Entry 6BS2 (X-ray diffraction, 2.65 A resolution); this record covers chains B and C of the 6 polymer chains in the assembly.

[Chain B]
Molecule: Tubulin beta-2B chain
From: Sus scrofa
UniProt: A0A287AGU7 (A0A287AGU7_PIG); residues 1-445 here = UniProt positions 1-445
Chain sequence (445 residues; numbered 1 to 445; the number before each row is that of its first residue):
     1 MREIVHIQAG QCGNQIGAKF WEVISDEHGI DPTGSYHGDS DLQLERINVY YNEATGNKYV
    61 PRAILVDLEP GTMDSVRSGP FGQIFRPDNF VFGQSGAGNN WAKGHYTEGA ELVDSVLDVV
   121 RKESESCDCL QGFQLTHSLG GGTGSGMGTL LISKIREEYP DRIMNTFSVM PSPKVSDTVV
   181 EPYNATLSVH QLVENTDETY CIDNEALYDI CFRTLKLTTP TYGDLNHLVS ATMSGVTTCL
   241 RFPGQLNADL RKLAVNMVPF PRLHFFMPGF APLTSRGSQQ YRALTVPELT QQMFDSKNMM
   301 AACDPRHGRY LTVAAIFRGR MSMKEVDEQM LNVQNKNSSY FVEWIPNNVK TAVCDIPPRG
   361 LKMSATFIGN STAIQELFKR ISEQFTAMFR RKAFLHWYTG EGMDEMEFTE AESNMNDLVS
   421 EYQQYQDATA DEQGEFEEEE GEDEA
Unresolved in the structure: 1, 429-445
Metal / ion sites: Mg2+: Q11 (together with GDP)
Ligand contacts:
  - E9Y (1-(3,6-dimethyl[1,2]oxazolo[5,4-d]pyrimidin-4-yl)-6-methoxy-1,2,3,4-tetrahydroquinoline): V236, C239, L240, L246, A248, K252, L253, N256, M257, T312, V313, A314, A315, I316, N348, K350, T351, A352
  - GDP (guanosine-5'-diphosphate): A9, G10, Q11, C12, Q15, I16, D67, A97, N99, S138, G140, G141, G142, T143, G144, V169, P171, V175, D177, E181, N204, L207, Y222, L225, N226
From the paper describing this entry:
  - binding site for E9Y: V236, C239, L246, N256, M257, A314, K350

[Chain C]
Molecule: Tubulin alpha-1B chain
From: Sus scrofa
UniProt: Q2XVP4 (TBA1B_PIG); residue numbers follow UniProt; this construct covers 1-450
Chain sequence (450 residues; numbered 1 to 450; the number before each row is that of its first residue):
     1 MRECISIHVG QAGVQIGNAC WELYCLEHGI QPDGQMPSDK TIGGGDDSFN TFFSETGAGK
    61 HVPRAVFVDL EPTVIDEVRT GTYRQLFHPE QLITGKEDAA NNYARGHYTI GKEIIDLVLD
   121 RIRKLADQCT GLQGFLVFHS FGGGTGSGFT SLLMERLSVD YGKKSKLEFS IYPAPQVSTA
   181 VVEPYNSILT THTTLEHSDC AFMVDNEAIY DICRRNLDIE RPTYTNLNRL ISQIVSSITA
   241 SLRFDGALNV DLTEFQTNLV PYPRIHFPLA TYAPVISAEK AYHEQLSVAE ITNACFEPAN
   301 QMVKCDPRHG KYMACCLLYR GDVVPKDVNA AIATIKTKRS IQFVDWCPTG FKVGINYQPP
   361 TVVPGGDLAK VQRAVCMLSN TTAIAEAWAR LDHKFDLMYA KRAFVHWYVG EGMEEGEFSE
   421 AREDMAALEK DYEEVGVDSV EGEGEEEGEE
Unresolved in the structure: 441-450
Metal / ion sites: Ca2+: D39, T41, G44, E55
Ligand contacts: GTP (guanosine-5'-triphosphate): G10, Q11, A12, Q15, I16, D69, D98, A99, A100, N101, S140, G142, G143, G144, T145, G146, I171, P173, V177, S178, T179, E183, N206, Y224, L227, N228, I231
UniProt features mapped onto this chain:
  - motif: M1 to C4 (MREC motif)
  - active site: E254
  - binding site (GTP): G10, Q11, A12, Q15, E71, A99, S140, G143, G144, T145, G146, T179, E183, N206, Y224, N228, L252
  - binding site (Mg(2+)): E71
  - modified residue: K40 (N6,N6,N6-trimethyllysine), S48 (Phosphoserine), S232 (Phosphoserine), Y282 (3'-nitrotyrosine), R339 (Omega-N-methylarginine), S439 (Phosphoserine), E443 (5-glutamyl polyglutamate), E445 (5-glutamyl polyglutamate)
  - cross-link (Glycyl lysine isopeptide (Lys-Gly)): K326 (interchain with G-Cter in ubiquitin), K370 (interchain with G-Cter in ubiquitin)

[Chain B / chain C interface]
Contacting residue pairs (38):
  Q94(B) with M1(C), hydrogen bond
  S95(B) with R2(C)
  N99(B) with E254(C), hydrogen bond
  D177(B) with E254(C); K352(C), hydrogen bond (backbone-side chain)
  T178(B) with E254(C); N258(C)
  V179(B) with N258(C), hydrogen bond (backbone-side chain); P348(C), hydrophobic
  V180(B) with T257(C)
  T219(B) with K326(C); N329(C)
  A387(B) with W346(C)
  M388(B) with W346(C)
  R390(B) with D345(C); S439(C), hydrogen bond
  R391(B) with Y262(C), hydrogen bond (backbone-side chain); D345(C), salt bridge; W346(C); E434(C), hydrogen bond (side chain-backbone); V435(C); V437(C), hydrogen bond (side chain-backbone); D438(C); S439(C), hydrogen bond
  K392(B) with Y262(C)
  A393(B) with Y262(C); W346(C), hydrophobic
  F394(B) with T257(C); N258(C); V260(C); P261(C), hydrogen bond (backbone-backbone); W346(C), hydrophobic
  H396(B) with V260(C), hydrogen bond (side chain-backbone); P261(C); P263(C)
  W397(B) with Q256(C); T257(C), hydrogen bond (side chain-backbone); V260(C)
Interface residues without a listed pair, chain B (20 interface residues in all): G98, T218, L395

[In short]
20 residues of chain B face 21 of chain C across their interface; the contacts include 12 hydrogen bonds and 1
salt bridge. Polar pairs include R391(B)-D345(C), Q94(B)-M1(C) and N99(B)-E254(C). Bound to chain B: GDP and
compound E9Y. Chain C binds GTP. From the paper: a binding site for E9Y at V236(B), C239(B) and L246(B) among
others.
Chain B is Tubulin beta-2B chain and chain C is Tubulin alpha-1B chain, both from Sus scrofa; the structure,
Tubulin-RB3_SLD-TTL in complex with heterocyclic pyrimidine compound 8b, was determined by X-ray diffraction
(same publication as 6BR1, 6BRF and 6BRY).
